Entry 6K0A (electron microscopy, 4.60 A resolution (low resolution: residue-level contacts below are approximate; hydrogen-bond / salt-bridge calls are withheld)); this record covers chains G and X of the 12 polymer chains in the assembly.

[Chain G]
Molecule: Ribonuclease P protein component 4
From: Methanocaldococcus jannaschii (strain ATCC 43067 / DSM 2661 / JAL-1 / JCM 10045 / NBRC 100440)
Notes: EC 3.1.26.5; fragment: Rpp21
Reference sequence: Q58372 (RNP4_METJA); residues 1-128 here = UniProt positions 1-128
Sequence (128 residues; row label = number of the first residue in the row):
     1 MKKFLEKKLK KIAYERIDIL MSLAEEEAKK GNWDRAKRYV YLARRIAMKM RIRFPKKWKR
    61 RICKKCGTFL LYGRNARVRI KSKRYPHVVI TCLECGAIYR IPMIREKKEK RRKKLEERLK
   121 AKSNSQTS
Unresolved in the structure: 1-2, 122-128
Bound ions: Zn2+: Cys63, Cys66, Cys92, Cys95
UniProt features mapped onto this chain:
  - binding site (Zn(2+)): Cys63, Cys66, Cys92, Cys95

[Chain X]
Molecule: RPR
From: Methanocaldococcus jannaschii
Notes: fragment: rpr
Sequence (258 nucleotides; numbered -1 to 256; the number before each row is that of its first residue; numbers below 1 keep their minus sign (G-1 is residue -1)):
    -1 GGAGGGGGCU GGUGACUUUC CCCUCUUUAA GAGGGGAGGA AGUUCCGCCC ACCCCAUUUA
    59 UGGGCAGCGU CCCCUGAGAA GGGGCGGGAG AUGCAGCAGA AACGACACGG CUCCGGAAGA
   119 GAUGACGAUG AUAGUGAAAG UUGAGGACUU CCGGAGAACC GGUGAAACGG GCAUCUCCCC
   179 UGCCCGGGGU GCAAGCCGGU UUCGGCGCUU AGCCGAAUGU CACCGAAAUU ACAGAAGGCG
   239 GGCUAUAGCC CCCAUUUU
What the authors report for this chain:
  - mutagenesis - U42A, U42DEL: decreased catalytic activity
  - self-association interface (contacts with another copy of this molecule): G223 to U228
  - catalytic residues: G40, U41, A233, A234 (proposed by the authors, not directly observed)
  - catalytic residues: U42

[Chain G / chain X interface]
Residue-residue contacts (53; chain G residue first):
  Arg45(G) - U73(X)
  Arg51(G) - A93(X)
  Arg51(G) - G94(X)
  Arg51(G) - A163(X)
  Arg53(G) - C95(X)
  Lys59(G) - U161(X)
  Lys59(G) - G162(X)
  Arg60(G) - G160(X)
  Arg60(G) - U161(X)
  Lys64(G) - U161(X)
  Lys64(G) - G162(X)
  Arg77(G) - G138(X)
  Arg77(G) - U139(X)
  Arg79(G) - G138(X)
  Arg79(G) - U139(X)
  Ile80(G) - G141(X)
  Lys81(G) - G138(X)
  Ser82(G) - U127(X)
  Ser82(G) - G128(X)
  Ser82(G) - A129(X)
  Lys83(G) - G128(X)
  Lys83(G) - A129(X)
  Lys83(G) - A131(X)
  Lys83(G) - G132(X)
  Arg84(G) - G108(X)
  Arg84(G) - U133(X)
  Arg84(G) - A135(X)
  Tyr85(G) - A136(X)
  Tyr85(G) - A137(X)
  Pro86(G) - G128(X)
  His87(G) - A137(X)
  Val89(G) - A137(X)
  Val89(G) - G138(X)
  Ile98(G) - A137(X)
  Arg100(G) - A136(X)
  Arg100(G) - A137(X)
  Arg100(G) - C158(X)
  Arg100(G) - G159(X)
  Arg100(G) - G160(X)
  Ile101(G) - G160(X)
  Pro102(G) - G160(X)
  Arg105(G) - G160(X)
  Lys107(G) - U127(X)
  Lys107(G) - G128(X)
  Lys108(G) - G107(X)
  Lys110(G) - U127(X)
  Arg111(G) - C124(X)
  Arg111(G) - G125(X)
  Arg112(G) - C150(X)
  Lys114(G) - G125(X)
  Leu115(G) - C149(X)
  Arg118(G) - C124(X)
  Arg118(G) - U148(X)
Other interface residues (no listed pair), chain G (31 interface residues in all): Met48
Other interface residues (no listed pair), chain X (32 interface residues in all): A96, A123, A164

[In short]
31 residues of chain G and 32 residues of chain X are in contact. Cys63(G), Cys66(G), Cys92(G) and Cys95(G)
coordinate Zn2+. Curated annotation (UniProt) lists 4 Zn2+-binding residues on chain G. The paper reports
catalytic residues G40(X), U41(X) and A233(X) among others; U42A and U42DEL of chain X reduce catalytic
activity.
Chain G is Ribonuclease P protein component 4 (Methanocaldococcus jannaschii (strain ATCC 43067 / DSM 2661 /
JAL-1 / JCM 10045 / NBRC 100440)) and chain X is RPR (Methanocaldococcus jannaschii); the structure, cryo-EM
structure of an archaeal Ribonuclease P, was determined by electron microscopy together with 6K0B from the
same study.
